Entry 9CF2 (electron microscopy, 3.15 A resolution); this record covers chains P and W of the 7 polymer chains in the assembly.

== Chain P ==
Name: Maltose/maltodextrin-binding periplasmic protein, Parasitella parasitica Fanzor 1
From: Parasitella parasitica
UniProt: chimeric construct of P0AEX9, A0A0B7NJM7: residues -390 to -25 from P0AEX9 (MALE_ECOLI) positions 27-392 (UniProt number = residue number + 417); residues 3-850 from A0A0B7NJM7 positions 2-849 (UniProt number = residue number - 1)
Sequence (1259 residues; row label = number of the first residue in the row; numbers below 1 keep their minus sign (Met-408 is residue -408)):
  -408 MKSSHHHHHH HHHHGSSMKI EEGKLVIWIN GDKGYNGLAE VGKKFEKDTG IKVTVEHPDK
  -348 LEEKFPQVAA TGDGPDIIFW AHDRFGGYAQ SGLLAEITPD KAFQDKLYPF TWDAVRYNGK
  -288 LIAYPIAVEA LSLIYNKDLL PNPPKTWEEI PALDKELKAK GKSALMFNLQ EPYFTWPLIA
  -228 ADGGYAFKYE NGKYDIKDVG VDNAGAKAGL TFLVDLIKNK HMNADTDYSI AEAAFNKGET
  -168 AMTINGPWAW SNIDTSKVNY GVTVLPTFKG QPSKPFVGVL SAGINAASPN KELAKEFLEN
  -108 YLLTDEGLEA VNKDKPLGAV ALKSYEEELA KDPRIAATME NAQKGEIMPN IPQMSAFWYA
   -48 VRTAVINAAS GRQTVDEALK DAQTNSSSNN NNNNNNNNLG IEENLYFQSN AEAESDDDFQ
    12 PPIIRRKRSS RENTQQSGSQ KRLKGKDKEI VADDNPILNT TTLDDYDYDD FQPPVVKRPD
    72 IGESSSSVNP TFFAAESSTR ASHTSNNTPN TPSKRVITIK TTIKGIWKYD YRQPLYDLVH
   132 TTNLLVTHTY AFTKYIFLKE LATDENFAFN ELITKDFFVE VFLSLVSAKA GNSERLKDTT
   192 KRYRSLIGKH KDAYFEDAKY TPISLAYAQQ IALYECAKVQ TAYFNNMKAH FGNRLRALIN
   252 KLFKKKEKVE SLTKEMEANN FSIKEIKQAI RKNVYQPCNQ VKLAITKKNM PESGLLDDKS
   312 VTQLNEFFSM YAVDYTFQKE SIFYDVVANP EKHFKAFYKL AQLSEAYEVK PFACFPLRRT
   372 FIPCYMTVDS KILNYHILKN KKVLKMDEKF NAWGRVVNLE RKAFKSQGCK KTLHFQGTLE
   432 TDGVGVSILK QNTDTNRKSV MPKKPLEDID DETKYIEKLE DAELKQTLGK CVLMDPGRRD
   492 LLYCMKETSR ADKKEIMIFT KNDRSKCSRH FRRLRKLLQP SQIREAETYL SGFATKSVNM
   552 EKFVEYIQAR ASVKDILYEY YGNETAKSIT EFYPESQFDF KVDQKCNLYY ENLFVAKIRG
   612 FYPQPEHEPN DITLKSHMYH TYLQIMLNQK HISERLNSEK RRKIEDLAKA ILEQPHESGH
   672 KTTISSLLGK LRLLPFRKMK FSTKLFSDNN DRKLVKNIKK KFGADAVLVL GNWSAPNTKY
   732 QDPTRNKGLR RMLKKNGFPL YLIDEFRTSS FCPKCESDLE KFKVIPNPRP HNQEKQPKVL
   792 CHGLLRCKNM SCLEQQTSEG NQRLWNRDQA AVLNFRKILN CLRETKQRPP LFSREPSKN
Unresolved in the structure: -408 to 102, 449-464, 845-850
Differences from the reference sequence: expression tag (-408 to -391); linker (-24 to 2)
Bound ions: Mg2+: Asp486, Glu756 (shared with 2 residues of chain Y); Zn2+: Cys763, Cys766, Cys798, Cys803
Reported in the primary citation:
  - binding site for DNA target strand: Arg448

== Chain W ==
Molecule: Parasitella parasitica Fanzor 1 omegaRNA
From: Parasitella parasitica
Sequence (61 nucleotides; each row starts with the number of its first residue):
     1 UUAUCCACCA AAGUUAUCGC UUUGGUCAAU UAAUGCAGGU AAGCAACAUC CAGCAAACAG
    61 A
Unresolved in the structure: 1-3

== Interface between chain P and chain W ==
Residue-residue contacts (133):
  Val107(P) - A46(W)  base contact
  Ile108(P) - A46(W)  phosphate contact
  Thr109(P) - A46(W)  hydrogen bond to the base
  Thr109(P) - C47(W)  hydrogen bond to the sugar
  Ile110(P) - U34(W)  base contact
  Ile110(P) - A45(W)  base contact
  Lys111(P) - U34(W)  base contact
  Lys111(P) - C47(W)  hydrogen bond to the phosphate
  Lys111(P) - A48(W)  salt bridge to the phosphate
  Thr112(P) - U34(W)  sugar contact
  Thr113(P) - A33(W)  sugar contact
  Thr113(P) - U34(W)  hydrogen bond to the phosphate
  Lys115(P) - A33(W)  salt bridge to the phosphate
  Gly116(P) - U34(W)  phosphate contact
  Tyr141(P) - U49(W)  sugar contact
  Lys229(P) - A48(W)  hydrogen bond to the sugar
  Ala233(P) - C50(W)  sugar contact
  Asn237(P) - C51(W)  hydrogen bond to the sugar
  His241(P) - C51(W)  hydrogen bond to the sugar
  His241(P) - A52(W)  hydrogen bond to the sugar
  Arg245(P) - A52(W)  phosphate contact
  Phe363(P) - A52(W)  phosphate contact
  Ala364(P) - A52(W)  hydrogen bond to the phosphate
  Pro367(P) - C50(W)  sugar contact
  Leu368(P) - C50(W)  phosphate contact
  Leu368(P) - C51(W)  hydrogen bond to the phosphate
  Arg369(P) - U49(W)  hydrogen bond to the phosphate
  Arg369(P) - C50(W)  salt bridge to the phosphate
  Cys375(P) - U49(W)  phosphate contact
  Tyr376(P) - A48(W)  phosphate contact
  Tyr376(P) - U49(W)  phosphate contact
  Lys413(P) - U34(W)  base contact
  Lys413(P) - G35(W)  base contact
  Lys413(P) - C36(W)  base contact
  Lys413(P) - G43(W)  base contact
  Lys413(P) - C44(W)  base contact
  Ala414(P) - U34(W)  base contact
  Lys416(P) - A42(W)  salt bridge to the phosphate
  Gln418(P) - A45(W)  hydrogen bond to the base
  Gly419(P) - C44(W)  phosphate contact
  Lys422(P) - G43(W)  salt bridge to the phosphate
  Lys422(P) - C44(W)  salt bridge to the phosphate
  Glu431(P) - C47(W)  hydrogen bond to the sugar
  Glu431(P) - A48(W)  sugar contact
  Ser438(P) - C47(W)  hydrogen bond to the sugar
  Arg490(P) - C6(W)  hydrogen bond to the base
  Arg490(P) - G19(W)  hydrogen bond to the sugar
  Ser500(P) - A16(W)  base contact
  Arg501(P) - A16(W)  base contact
  Lys505(P) - A16(W)  sugar contact
  Lys505(P) - U17(W)  salt bridge to the phosphate
  Ile507(P) - A16(W)  base contact
  Thr511(P) - C8(W)  hydrogen bond to the phosphate
  Asn513(P) - C6(W)  hydrogen bond to the base
  Asn513(P) - A7(W)  sugar contact
  Asp514(P) - A7(W)  phosphate contact
  Lys517(P) - A7(W)  sugar contact
  Arg520(P) - C6(W)  salt bridge to the phosphate
  Arg520(P) - A7(W)  salt bridge to the phosphate
  Phe522(P) - U31(W)  phosphate contact
  Arg523(P) - A55(W)  hydrogen bond to the sugar
  Arg523(P) - A56(W)  hydrogen bond to the sugar
  Arg524(P) - C5(W)  salt bridge to the phosphate
  Leu525(P) - U31(W)  phosphate contact
  Lys527(P) - U4(W)  hydrogen bond to the sugar
  Lys527(P) - C5(W)  salt bridge to the phosphate
  Lys527(P) - A57(W)  sugar contact
  Leu529(P) - U31(W)  base contact
  Arg535(P) - C58(W)  hydrogen bond to the phosphate
  Thr539(P) - C58(W)  hydrogen bond to the sugar
  Thr539(P) - A59(W)  sugar contact
  Lys547(P) - A52(W)  salt bridge to the phosphate
  Asp594(P) - A29(W)  sugar contact
  Lys596(P) - C27(W)  hydrogen bond to the base
  Asn598(P) - A29(W)  hydrogen bond to the sugar
  Tyr600(P) - A29(W)  hydrogen bond to the sugar
  Tyr600(P) - U30(W)  hydrogen bond to the phosphate
  Asn603(P) - U31(W)  base contact
  Leu604(P) - U31(W)  sugar contact
  Phe605(P) - A29(W)  base contact
  Phe605(P) - U30(W)  sugar contact
  Lys608(P) - A28(W)  salt bridge to the phosphate
  Lys608(P) - A29(W)  base contact
  His642(P) - A32(W)  sugar contact
  Arg646(P) - U31(W)  hydrogen bond to the base
  Leu682(P) - U31(W)  hydrogen bond to the base
  Leu684(P) - U31(W)  base contact
  Leu685(P) - U31(W)  base contact
  Pro686(P) - U31(W)  sugar contact
  Lys689(P) - A32(W)  salt bridge to the phosphate
  Lys689(P) - A33(W)  salt bridge to the phosphate
  Met690(P) - U31(W)  sugar contact
  Lys691(P) - U49(W)  salt bridge to the phosphate
  Phe692(P) - U34(W)  sugar contact
  Lys695(P) - C47(W)  salt bridge to the phosphate
  Leu696(P) - U34(W)  sugar contact
  Leu696(P) - G35(W)  sugar contact
  Asn700(P) - G35(W)  hydrogen bond to the sugar
  Arg703(P) - G35(W)  hydrogen bond to the base
  Arg703(P) - C36(W)  hydrogen bond to the sugar
  Lys712(P) - A10(W)  salt bridge to the phosphate
  Asn728(P) - G53(W)  hydrogen bond to the base
  Thr729(P) - C54(W)  phosphate contact
  Lys730(P) - C54(W)  sugar contact
  Lys730(P) - A55(W)  salt bridge to the phosphate
  Tyr731(P) - C54(W)  phosphate contact
  Tyr731(P) - A55(W)  hydrogen bond to the phosphate
  Gln732(P) - C54(W)  hydrogen bond to the sugar
  Gln732(P) - A55(W)  sugar contact
  Asp733(P) - C54(W)  sugar contact
  Asp733(P) - A55(W)  sugar contact
  Pro734(P) - C54(W)  base contact
  Lys746(P) - A45(W)  phosphate contact
  Lys746(P) - A46(W)  salt bridge to the phosphate
  Lys774(P) - C18(W)  base contact
  Ile776(P) - C18(W)  base contact
  Pro779(P) - G19(W)  base contact
  Arg780(P) - G19(W)  base contact
  His782(P) - U4(W)  stacking on the base
  Cys792(P) - C18(W)  phosphate contact
  Gly794(P) - G19(W)  hydrogen bond to the phosphate
  Leu795(P) - U17(W)  sugar contact
  Leu795(P) - C18(W)  sugar contact
  Gln813(P) - U15(W)  hydrogen bond to the base
  Arg814(P) - U15(W)  base contact
  Arg814(P) - A16(W)  salt bridge to the phosphate
  Leu815(P) - U15(W)  hydrogen bond to the base
  Leu815(P) - U17(W)  base contact
  Trp816(P) - A16(W)  sugar contact
  Asn817(P) - C18(W)  hydrogen bond to the phosphate
  Gln820(P) - A16(W)  base contact
  Leu824(P) - A16(W)  base contact
  Arg827(P) - A16(W)  base contact
Also at the interface, not in a pair above, chain P (108 interface residues in all): Lys361, Met496, Ala502, Ile509, Arg683, Ser693, Lys704, Lys707, Pro781, His793, Leu804, Asn812
Also at the interface, not in a pair above, chain W (42 interface residues in all): C9, A37, A41

== Overview ==
108 residues of chain P and 42 residues of chain W are in contact, with 39 hydrogen bonds, 21 salt bridges and
1 aromatic stacking contact. Polar contacts include Thr109(P)-A46(W), Gln418(P)-A45(W) and Arg490(P)-C6(W).
Asp486(P) and Glu756(P) coordinate Mg2+. The paper reports a binding site for DNA target strand at Arg448(P).
Chain P is Maltose/maltodextrin-binding periplasmic protein, Parasitella parasitica Fanzor 1 and chain W is
Parasitella parasitica Fanzor 1 omegaRNA, both from Parasitella parasitica; the structure, Parasitella
parasitica Fanzor (PpFz) State 3, was determined by electron microscopy together with 9CER, 9CES, 9CET, 9CEU,
9CEV, 9CEW and 6 further entries from the same study.
